PDB entry 3NVQ | X-ray diffraction, 2.40 A resolution | chains A and B of the 4 polymer chains in the assembly

# Chain A
Molecule: Semaphorin-7A
From: Homo sapiens
UniProtKB: O75326 (SEM7A_HUMAN); numbering as in UniProt (aligned over 45-634)
Amino-acid sequence (590 residues; each row starts with the number of its first residue):
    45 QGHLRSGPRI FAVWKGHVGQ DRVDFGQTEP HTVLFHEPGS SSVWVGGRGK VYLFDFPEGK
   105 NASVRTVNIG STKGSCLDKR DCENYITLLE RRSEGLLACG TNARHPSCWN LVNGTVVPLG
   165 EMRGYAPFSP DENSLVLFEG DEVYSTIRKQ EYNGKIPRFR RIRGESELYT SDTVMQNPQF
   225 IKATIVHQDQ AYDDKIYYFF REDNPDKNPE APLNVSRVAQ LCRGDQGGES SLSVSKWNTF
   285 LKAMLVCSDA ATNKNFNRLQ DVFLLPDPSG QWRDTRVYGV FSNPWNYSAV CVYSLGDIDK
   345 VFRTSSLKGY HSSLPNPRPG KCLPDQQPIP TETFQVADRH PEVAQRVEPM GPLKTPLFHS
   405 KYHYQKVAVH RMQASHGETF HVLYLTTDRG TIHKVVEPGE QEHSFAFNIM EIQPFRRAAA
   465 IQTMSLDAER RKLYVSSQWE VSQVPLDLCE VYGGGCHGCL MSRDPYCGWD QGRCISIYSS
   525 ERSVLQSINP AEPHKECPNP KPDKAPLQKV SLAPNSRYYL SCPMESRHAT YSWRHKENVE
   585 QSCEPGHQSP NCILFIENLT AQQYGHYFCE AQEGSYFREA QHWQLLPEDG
Unresolved in the structure: 45, 634
Modified residues: Asn105 (glycosylation site); Asn157 (glycosylation site); Asn258 (glycosylation site)
UniProt features mapped onto this chain:
  - region: Arg267 to Asp269 (Interaction with integrins)
  - motif: Arg267 to Asp269 (Cell attachment site)
  - modified residue: Arg135 (Asymmetric dimethylarginine)
  - glycosylation (N-linked (GlcNAc...) asparagine): Asn105, Asn157, Asn258, Asn330, Asn602
  - natural variant: Arg148 (R148W: In PFIC11), Arg207 (R207Q: Results in JMH-variant phenotype; R207W: Results in JMH-variant phenotype), Arg347 (R347L: Results in JMH-variant phenotype), Arg460 (R460H: Results in JMH-variant phenotype), Arg461 (R461C: Results in JMH-variant phenotype)
  - mutagenesis: Arg267 (R267K: Abolishes ITGB1-dependent enhancement of axon growth; when associated with E-269), Asp269 (D269E: Abolishes ITGB1-dependent enhancement of axon growth; when associated with K-267)
Disulfide bonds: Cys120-Cys126, Cys143-Cys152, Cys266-Cys366, Cys291-Cys335, Cys493-Cys511, Cys500-Cys541, Cys503-Cys518, Cys566-Cys613, Cys587-Cys596
Residues lining bound ligands:
  - N-acetylglucosamine (NAG; 2-acetamido-2-deoxy-beta-D-glucopyranose), molecule 1: Val62, Gly63, Asn105
  - N-acetylglucosamine (NAG), molecule 2: Gln223, Asp247, Asn258
  - 2-acetamido-2-deoxy-alpha-D-glucopyranose (NDG): Pro328, Asn330, His407, Gln409, Asp432
Reported in the primary citation:
  - contacts within the chain: Ser274-Ser277 (backbone contact), Ser274-Val278 (backbone contact)
  - post-translational modification sites: Asn105, Asn157, Asn258, Asn330

# Chain B
Molecule: Plexin-C1
From: Homo sapiens
UniProtKB: O60486 (PLXC1_HUMAN); residue numbers follow UniProt; this construct covers 35-507
Amino-acid sequence (476 residues; numbered 35 to 510; the number before each row is that of its first residue):
    35 ADEPVWRSEQ AIGAIAASQE DGVFVASGSC LDQLDYSLEH SLSRLYRDQA GNCTEPVSLA
    95 PPARPRPGSS FSKLLLPYRE GAAGLGGLLL TGWTFDRGAC EVRPLGNLSR NSLRNGTEVV
   155 SCHPQGSTAG VVYRAGRNNR WYLAVAATYV LPEPETASRC NPAASDHDTA IALKDTEGRS
   215 LATQELGRLK LCEGAGSLHF VDAFLWNGSI YFPYYPYNYT SGAATGWPSM ARIAQSTEVL
   275 FQGQASLDCG HGHPDGRRLL LSSSLVEALD VWAGVFSAAA GEGQERRSPT TTALCLFRMS
   335 EIQARAKRVS WDFKTAESHC KEGDQPERVQ PIASSTLIHS DLTSVYGTVV MNRTVLFLGT
   395 GDGQLLKVIL GENLTSNCPE VIYEIKEETP VFYKLVPDPV KNIYIYLTAG KEVRRIRVAN
   455 CNKHKSCSEC LTATDPHCGW CHSLQRCTFQ GDCVHSENLE NWLDISSGAK KCPGAP
Unresolved in the structure: 509-510
Construct notes: expression tag (508-510)
Modified residues: Asn86, Asn141, Asn149, Asn241, Asn252, Asn386, Asn407 (glycosylation site)
UniProt features mapped onto this chain:
  - glycosylation (N-linked (GlcNAc...) asparagine): Asn86, Asn141, Asn149, Asn241, Asn252, Asn386, Asn407
Disulfide bonds: Cys64-Cys87, Cys156-Cys194, Cys226-Cys354, Cys283-Cys329, Cys455-Cys472, Cys461-Cys506, Cys464-Cys481, Cys475-Cys487
Residues lining bound ligands:
  - N-acetylglucosamine (NAG; 2-acetamido-2-deoxy-beta-D-glucopyranose), molecule 1: Leu76, Asn141, Ser143
  - N-acetylglucosamine (NAG), molecule 2: Gln83, Asn86, Thr88, Glu89, Pro90
  - N-acetylglucosamine (NAG), molecule 3: Trp240, Asn241, Asp304, Ser334, Gln337
  - N-acetylglucosamine (NAG), molecule 4: Asn252, Thr254, Ser255
Reported in the primary citation:
  - post-translational modification sites: Asn86, Asn141, Asn149, Asn241, Asn252, Asn386, Asn407

# Chain A / chain B interface
Pairs across the interface - 45 pairs, chain A then chain B:
  Gln194(A) with Leu220(B)
  Tyr196(A) with Glu272(B)
  Lys199(A) with His353(B)
  Arg202(A) with Glu219(B), salt bridge
  Arg204(A) with Glu219(B), salt bridge
  Tyr213(A) with Glu219(B)
  Ser215(A) with Ser199(B)
  Asp216(A) with Arg222(B), salt bridge; Lys224(B), salt bridge
  Thr217(A) with Ser199(B)
  Gln270(A) with Arg213(B)
  Gly272(A) with Arg213(B), hydrogen bond (backbone-side chain)
  Glu273(A) with Thr151(B); Ser214(B), hydrogen bond (backbone-side chain)
  Ser274(A) with Thr151(B); Glu152(B), hydrogen bond
  Ser275(A) with Thr151(B), hydrogen bond (side chain-backbone); Glu152(B), hydrogen bond (side chain-backbone); Val153(B); Lys208(B), hydrogen bond; Ser214(B); Leu215(B); Ala216(B); Thr217(B), hydrogen bond (backbone-backbone)
  Leu276(A) with Glu152(B); Asp200(B); Lys208(B)
  Val278(A) with Arg213(B); Ser214(B); Ala216(B), hydrophobic
  Ser279(A) with Thr217(B), hydrogen bond (side chain-backbone); Gln218(B)
  Lys280(A) with Ser199(B), hydrogen bond; Asp200(B), salt bridge
  Thr375(A) with Arg131(B)
  Glu376(A) with Arg131(B), salt bridge
  Phe378(A) with Ala197(B), hydrophobic
  Gln379(A) with Glu152(B), hydrogen bond; Asn195(B), hydrogen bond (side chain-backbone); Pro196(B); Ala197(B)
  Asp382(A) with Ala197(B); Ala198(B), hydrogen bond (side chain-backbone); Ser199(B), hydrogen bond
  Arg383(A) with Ala198(B)
Also at the interface, not in a pair above, chain A (28 interface residues in all): Asn197, Gly198, Gly271, Pro372
Also at the interface, not in a pair above, chain B (28 interface residues in all): His201, Thr203, Ala206, Ala350, Ser352
The authors on this interface:
  - residue pairs: Arg202(A)-Glu219(B) (salt bridge), Arg204(A)-Glu219(B) (salt bridge), Asp216(A)-Arg222(B) (salt bridge), Lys280(A)-Asp200(B) (salt bridge), Glu376(A)-Arg131(B) (salt bridge), Lys224(B)-Asp216(A) (salt bridge)
  - interface residues, chain A: Tyr213(A), Leu276(A), Val278(A)
  - interface residues, chain B: Ala197(B)

# Summary
The chain A/chain B interface involves 28 residues from each chain; the contacts include 13 hydrogen bonds and
6 salt bridges. Among the polar pairs are Arg202(A)-Glu219(B), Arg204(A)-Glu219(B) and Asp216(A)-Arg222(B).
The paper describes salt bridges between Arg202(A) and Glu219(B), Arg204(A) and Glu219(B) and Asp216(A) and
Arg222(B) among others. From the paper: interface residues Tyr213(A), Leu276(A) and Ala197(B) among others;
modification sites Asn105(A), Asn157(A) and Asn86(B) among others.
Chain A is Semaphorin-7A and chain B is Plexin-C1, both from Homo sapiens; the structure, Molecular mechanism
of guidance cue recognition, was determined by X-ray diffraction (same publication as 3NVN and 3NVX).
